PDB entry 5W9K | electron microscopy, 4.60 A resolution (low resolution: residue-level contacts below are approximate; hydrogen-bond / salt-bridge calls are withheld) | chains A and D of the 12 polymer chains in the assembly

== Chain A (and D) ==
Protein: Spike glycoprotein
From: Middle East respiratory syndrome-related coronavirus
Notes: engineered mutation(s): V1060P, L1060P; chain D of this document is another copy of the same molecule, construct and numbering; everything in this record applies to it too
Reference sequence: W5ZZF5 (W5ZZF5_9BETC); residues 1-1291 here = UniProt positions 1-1291
Amino-acid sequence (1329 residues; each row starts with the number of its first residue):
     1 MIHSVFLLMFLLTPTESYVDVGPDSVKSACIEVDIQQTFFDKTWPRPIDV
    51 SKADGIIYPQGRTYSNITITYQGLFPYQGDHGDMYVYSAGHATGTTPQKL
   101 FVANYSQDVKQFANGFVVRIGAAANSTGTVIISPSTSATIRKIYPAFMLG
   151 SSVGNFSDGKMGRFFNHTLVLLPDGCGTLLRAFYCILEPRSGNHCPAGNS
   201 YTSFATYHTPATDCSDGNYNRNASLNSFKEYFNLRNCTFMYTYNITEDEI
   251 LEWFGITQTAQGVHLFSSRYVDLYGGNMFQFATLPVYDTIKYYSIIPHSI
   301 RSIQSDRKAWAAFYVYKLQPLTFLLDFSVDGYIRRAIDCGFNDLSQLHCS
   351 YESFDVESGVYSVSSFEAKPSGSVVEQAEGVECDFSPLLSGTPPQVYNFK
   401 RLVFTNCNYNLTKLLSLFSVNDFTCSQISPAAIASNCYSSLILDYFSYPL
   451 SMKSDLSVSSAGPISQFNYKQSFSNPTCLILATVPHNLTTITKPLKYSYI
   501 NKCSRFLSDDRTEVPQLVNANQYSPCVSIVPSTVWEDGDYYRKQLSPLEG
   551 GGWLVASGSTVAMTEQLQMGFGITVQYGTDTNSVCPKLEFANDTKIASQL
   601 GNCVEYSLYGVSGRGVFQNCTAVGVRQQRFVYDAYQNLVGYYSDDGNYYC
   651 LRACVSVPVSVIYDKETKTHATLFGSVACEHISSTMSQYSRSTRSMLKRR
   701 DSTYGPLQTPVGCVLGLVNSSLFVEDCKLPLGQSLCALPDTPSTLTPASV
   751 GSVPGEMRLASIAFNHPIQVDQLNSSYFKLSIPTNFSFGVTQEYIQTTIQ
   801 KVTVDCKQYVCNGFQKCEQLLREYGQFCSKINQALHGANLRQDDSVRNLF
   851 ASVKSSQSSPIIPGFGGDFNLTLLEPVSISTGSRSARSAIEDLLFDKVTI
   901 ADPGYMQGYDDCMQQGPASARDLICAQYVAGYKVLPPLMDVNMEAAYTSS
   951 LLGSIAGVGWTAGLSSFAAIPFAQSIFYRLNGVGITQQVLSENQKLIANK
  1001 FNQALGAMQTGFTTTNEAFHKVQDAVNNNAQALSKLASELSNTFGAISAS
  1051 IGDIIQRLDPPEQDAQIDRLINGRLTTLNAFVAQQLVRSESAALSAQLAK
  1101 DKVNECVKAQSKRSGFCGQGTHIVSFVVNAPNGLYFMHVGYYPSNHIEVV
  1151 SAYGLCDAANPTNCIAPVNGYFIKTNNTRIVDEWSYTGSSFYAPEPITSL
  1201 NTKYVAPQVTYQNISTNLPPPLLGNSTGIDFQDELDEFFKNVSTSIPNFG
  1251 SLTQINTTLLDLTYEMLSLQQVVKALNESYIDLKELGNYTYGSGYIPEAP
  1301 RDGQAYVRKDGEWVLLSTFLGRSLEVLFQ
Disordered / not traced: 1-754, 878-885, 1224-1329 (chain D: 1-753, 878-885, 1224-1329)
Disulfide bonds: C806-C828, C811-C817, C912-C925, C1106-C1117, C1156-C1164
Sequence notes: conflict F506 (Leu in W5ZZF5), A748 (Arg in W5ZZF5), G751 (Arg in W5ZZF5), P1060 (Val in W5ZZF5), P1061 (Leu in W5ZZF5); expression tag (1292-1329)

== Interface between chain A and chain D ==
Residue-residue contacts (52; chain A residue first):
  F764(A) with A946(D); Y947(D)
  N765(A) with K854(D)
  P767(A) with S855(D); S856(D); Q857(D); S858(D); S950(D)
  I768(A) with S856(D); Q857(D); S858(D)
  Q769(A) with S858(D); S859(D); P860(D)
  V770(A) with S858(D); S859(D); P860(D); F967(D); A969(D)
  D771(A) with P860(D)
  Q772(A) with A969(D); I970(D); P971(D)
  F778(A) with A968(D)
  K779(A) with A968(D); A969(D)
  L780(A) with F967(D)
  S781(A) with S966(D); F967(D)
  I782(A) with S966(D)
  E1017(A) with R847(D)
  R1113(A) with N1104(D); E1105(D); R1113(D)
  S1114(A) with N1104(D)
  G1115(A) with N1104(D)
  F1116(A) with D1101(D)
  T1121(A) with L964(D)
  P1143(A) with S965(D)
  H1146(A) with S965(D)
  Y1153(A) with W960(D); I970(D); P971(D); Q974(D)
  N1169(A) with T961(D)
  Y1171(A) with W960(D); S966(D)
  S1189(A) with T961(D); S965(D)
  Y1204(A) with L1200(D)
  A1206(A) with L1200(D)
  Q1208(A) with Q987(D)
Also at the interface, not in a pair above, chain A (35 interface residues in all): I762, L773, P783, P1167, G1170, S1190, V1205
Also at the interface, not in a pair above, chain D (31 interface residues in all): L938, M943, N981

== In short ==
The interface between chain A and chain D involves 35 residues on one side and 31 on the other.
Both chains are Spike glycoprotein (Middle East respiratory syndrome-related coronavirus). Entry 5W9K (MERS S
ectodomain trimer in complex with variable domain of neutralizing antibody G4) was determined by electron
microscopy together with 5VZR, 5W9H, 5W9I, 5W9J, 5W9L, 5W9M and 3 further entries from the same study.
